Entry 6YPJ (X-ray diffraction, 1.64 A resolution); this record covers chain A.

[Chain A]
Molecule: Casein kinase II subunit alpha
Organism: Homo sapiens
Notes: EC 2.7.11.1
UniProt: P68400 (CSK21_HUMAN); residues 2-329 here = UniProt positions 2-329
Chain sequence (328 residues; row label = number of the first residue in the row):
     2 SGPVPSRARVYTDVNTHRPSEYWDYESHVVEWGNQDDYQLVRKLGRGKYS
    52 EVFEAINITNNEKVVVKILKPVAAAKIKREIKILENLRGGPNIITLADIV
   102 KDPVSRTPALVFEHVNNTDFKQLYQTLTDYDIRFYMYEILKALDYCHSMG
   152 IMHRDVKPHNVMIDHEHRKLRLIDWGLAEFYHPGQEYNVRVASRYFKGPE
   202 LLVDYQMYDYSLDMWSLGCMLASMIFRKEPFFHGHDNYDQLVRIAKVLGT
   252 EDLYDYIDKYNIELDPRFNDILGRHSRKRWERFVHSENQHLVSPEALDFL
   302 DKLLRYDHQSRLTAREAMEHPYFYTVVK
Disordered / not traced: 2
Differences from the reference sequence: engineered mutation Ser-21 (Arg in P68400), Ala-74 (Lys in P68400), Ala-75 (Lys in P68400), Ala-76 (Lys in P68400)
Residues lining bound ligands: P5W (4-[(4-phenyl-1,3-thiazol-2-yl)amino]benzoic acid): Leu-45, Gly-46, Val-53, Val-66, Lys-68, Ile-95, Phe-113, Val-116, Met-163, Ile-174, Asp-175, Trp-176
UniProt features mapped onto this chain:
  - region: Gln-36 to Leu-41 (Interaction with beta subunit)
  - active site: Asp-156 (Proton acceptor)
  - binding site (ATP): Leu-45 to Val-53, Lys-68
From the paper describing this entry:
  - binding site for P5W: Lys-68, Val-116, Met-163

[Overview]
Bound to chain A: compound P5W. From UniProt: active-site residue Asp-156 and 10 ATP-binding residues. From
the paper: a binding site for P5W at Lys-68, Val-116 and Met-163.
Chain A is Casein kinase II subunit alpha (Homo sapiens); the structure, Crystal Structure of CK2alpha with
Compound 1 bound, was determined by X-ray diffraction, deposited together with 6YPG, 6YPH, 6YPK and 6YPN.
